Entry 6VYP (X-ray diffraction, 4.99 A resolution (low resolution: residue-level contacts below are approximate; hydrogen-bond / salt-bridge calls are withheld)); this record covers chains E and I of the 14 polymer chains in the assembly.

== Chain E ==
Molecule: Histone H3
From: Xenopus laevis
Reference sequence: A0A310TTQ1 (A0A310TTQ1_XENLA); residues 1-135 here correspond to UniProt positions 2-136 (UniProt number = residue number + 1)
Sequence (135 residues; numbered 1 to 135; the number before each row is that of its first residue):
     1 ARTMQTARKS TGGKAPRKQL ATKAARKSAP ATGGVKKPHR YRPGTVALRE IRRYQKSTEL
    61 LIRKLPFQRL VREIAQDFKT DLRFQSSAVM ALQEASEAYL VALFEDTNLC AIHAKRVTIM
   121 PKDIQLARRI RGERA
Not modelled in the structure: 16-37, 133-135
Construct notes: engineered mutation Met4 (Lys5 in A0A310TTQ1)
What the authors report for this chain:
  - mutagenesis - G13A (5-fold), K14A (2-fold): decreased catalytic activity
  - mutagenesis - K23A/R26A/K27A: unchanged catalytic activity on 197-bp nucleosomes
  - mutagenesis - R17A/K18A/Q19A: decreased catalytic activity on 197-bp nucleosomes

== Chain I ==
Molecule: 191-nt DNA strand
From: synthetic construct
Sequence (191 nucleotides; row label = number of the first residue in the row; numbers below 1 keep their minus sign (DA-95 is residue -95)):
   -95 ATCGACCCTA TACGCGGCCG CCCTGGAGAA TCCCGGTGCC GAGGCCGCTC AATTGGTCGT
   -35 AGACAGCTCT AGCACCGCTT AAACGCACGT ACGCGCTGTC CCCCGCGTTT TAACCGCCAA
    25 GGGGATTACT CCCTAGTCTC CAGGCACGTG TCAGATATAT ACATCCTGTG CATGTATTGA
    85 ACAGCGACGA T

== Interface between chain E and chain I ==
Contacting residue pairs (27; chain E residue first):
  Ala15(E) - DG-80(I)
  Pro38(E) - DG11(I)
  His39(E) - DG-68(I)
  His39(E) - DA-67(I)
  Arg40(E) - DC10(I)
  Tyr41(E) - DA-67(I)
  Tyr41(E) - DA-66(I)
  Tyr41(E) - DC10(I)
  Pro43(E) - DC8(I)
  Pro43(E) - DG9(I)
  Gly44(E) - DC8(I)
  Gly44(E) - DG9(I)
  Thr45(E) - DG9(I)
  Val46(E) - DG9(I)
  Val46(E) - DC10(I)
  Ala47(E) - DG9(I)
  Arg49(E) - DA-66(I)
  Arg49(E) - DT-65(I)
  Arg63(E) - DA17(I)
  Arg63(E) - DC18(I)
  Lys64(E) - DC18(I)
  Leu65(E) - DA17(I)
  Leu65(E) - DC18(I)
  Pro66(E) - DA17(I)
  Arg69(E) - DA17(I)
  Arg83(E) - DG26(I)
  Lys115(E) - DC-2(I)
Also at the interface, not in a pair above, chain E (19 interface residues in all): Arg42
Also at the interface, not in a pair above, chain I (14 interface residues in all): DG27

== Summary ==
The interface between chain E and chain I involves 19 residues on one side and 14 on the other. The paper
reports that G13A and K14A of chain E reduce catalytic activity; R17A/K18A/Q19A of chain E reduce catalytic
activity on 197-bp nucleosomes.
Here chain E is Histone H3 (Xenopus laevis) and chain I is a 191-nt DNA strand (synthetic construct). Entry
6VYP (Crystal structure of the LSD1/CoREST histone demethylase bound to its nucleosome substrate) was
determined by X-ray diffraction.
